Entry 3RAF (X-ray diffraction, 3.24 A resolution); this record covers chains B and G of the 8 polymer chains in the assembly.

== Chain B ==
Protein: DNA topoisomerase 4 subunit A
Organism: Streptococcus pneumoniae
Notes: EC 5.99.1.-
UniProt: P72525 (PARC_STRPN); residues 1-488 here = UniProt positions 1-488
Amino-acid sequence (496 residues; each row starts with the number of its first residue):
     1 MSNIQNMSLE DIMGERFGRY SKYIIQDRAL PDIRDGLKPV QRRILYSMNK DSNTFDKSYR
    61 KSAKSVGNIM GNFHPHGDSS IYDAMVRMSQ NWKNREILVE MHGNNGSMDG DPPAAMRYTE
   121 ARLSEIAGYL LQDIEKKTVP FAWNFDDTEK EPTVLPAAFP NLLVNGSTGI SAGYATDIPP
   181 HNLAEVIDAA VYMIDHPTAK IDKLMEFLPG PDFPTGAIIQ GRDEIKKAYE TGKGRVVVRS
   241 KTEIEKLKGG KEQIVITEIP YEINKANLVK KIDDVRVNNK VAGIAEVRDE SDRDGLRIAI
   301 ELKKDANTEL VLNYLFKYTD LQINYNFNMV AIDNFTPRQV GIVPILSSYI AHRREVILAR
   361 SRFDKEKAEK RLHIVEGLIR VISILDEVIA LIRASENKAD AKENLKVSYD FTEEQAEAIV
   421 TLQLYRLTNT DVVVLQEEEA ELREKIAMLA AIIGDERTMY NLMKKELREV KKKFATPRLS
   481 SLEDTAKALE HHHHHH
Unresolved in the structure: 1-2, 485-496
Differences from the reference sequence: expression tag (489-496)
Ion coordination: Mg2+: Phe316, Thr319, Gln322
UniProt features mapped onto this chain:
  - active site: Tyr118 (O-(5'-phospho-DNA)-tyrosine intermediate)
  - site: Lys38 (Interaction with DNA), His74 (Interaction with DNA), His76 (Interaction with DNA), Arg87 (Interaction with DNA), Lys93 (Interaction with DNA), Arg117 (Transition state stabilizer)

== Chain G ==
Molecule: 7-nt DNA strand
Sequence (7 nucleotides; row label = number of the first residue in the row):
     9 CGTGCAT

== Chain B / chain G interface ==
Pairs across the interface - 21 pairs, chain B then chain G:
  Arg28(B) - DC13(G)  phosphate contact
  Arg28(B) - DA14(G)  salt bridge to the phosphate
  Lys38(B) - DG12(G)  phosphate contact
  Lys38(B) - DC13(G)  salt bridge to the phosphate
  Val40(B) - DC13(G)  sugar contact
  Val40(B) - DA14(G)  phosphate contact
  His74(B) - DA14(G)  salt bridge to the phosphate
  His76(B) - DA14(G)  hydrogen bond to the phosphate
  His76(B) - DT15(G)  salt bridge to the phosphate
  Gly77(B) - DT15(G)  hydrogen bond to the phosphate
  Ser80(B) - DA14(G)  base contact
  Ser80(B) - DT15(G)  base contact
  Ala84(B) - DC13(G)  phosphate contact
  Arg87(B) - DG12(G)  salt bridge to the phosphate
  Lys93(B) - DG12(G)  salt bridge to the phosphate
  Thr168(B) - DG12(G)  sugar contact
  Thr168(B) - DC13(G)  phosphate contact
  Ile170(B) - DT11(G)  base contact
  Ile170(B) - DG12(G)  base contact
  Glu262(B) - DT11(G)  phosphate contact
  Glu262(B) - DG12(G)  phosphate contact
Interface residues without a listed pair, chain B (16 interface residues in all): Gln41, Pro75, Ser79

== Overview ==
16 residues of chain B face 5 of chain G across their interface; the contacts include 2 hydrogen bonds and 6
salt bridges. Polar contacts include His76(B)-DA14(G), Gly77(B)-DT15(G) and Arg28(B)-DA14(G). From UniProt:
active-site residue Tyr118(B) on chain B.
Here chain B is DNA topoisomerase 4 subunit A (Streptococcus pneumoniae) and chain G is a 7-nt DNA strand.
Entry 3RAF (Quinazolinedione-DNA cleavage complex of type IV topoisomerase from S. pneumoniae) was determined
by X-ray diffraction.
